8JX2 - chains D and E of the 14 polymer chains in the assembly; structure by electron microscopy, 2.20 A resolution.

Chain D (and E):
Molecule: alpha hemolysin fused with spy-catcher
Source organism: Staphylococcus aureus
Notes: chain E of this document is another copy of the same molecule, construct and numbering; everything in this record applies to it too
Reference sequence: P09616 (HLA_STAAU); residues 1-293 here correspond to UniProt positions 27-319 (UniProt number = residue number + 26)
Chain sequence (421 residues; numbered 0 to 420; the number before each row is that of its first residue; numbering starts at 0):
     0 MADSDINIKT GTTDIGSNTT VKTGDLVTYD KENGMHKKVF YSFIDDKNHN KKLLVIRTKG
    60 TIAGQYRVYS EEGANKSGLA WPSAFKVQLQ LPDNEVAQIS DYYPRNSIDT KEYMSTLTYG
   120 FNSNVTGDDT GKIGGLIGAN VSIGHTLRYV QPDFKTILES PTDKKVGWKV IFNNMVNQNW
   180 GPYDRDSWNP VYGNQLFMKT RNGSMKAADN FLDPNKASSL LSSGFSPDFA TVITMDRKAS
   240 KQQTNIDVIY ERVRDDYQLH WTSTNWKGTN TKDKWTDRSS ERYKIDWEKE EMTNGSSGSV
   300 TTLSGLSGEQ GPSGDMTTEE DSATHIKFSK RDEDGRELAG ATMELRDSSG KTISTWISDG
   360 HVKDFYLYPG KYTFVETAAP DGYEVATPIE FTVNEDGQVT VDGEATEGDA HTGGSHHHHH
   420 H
Disordered / not traced: 0, 294-420
Construct notes: initiating methionine (0); engineered mutation Ser122 (Gly148 in P09616), Arg147 (Lys173 in P09616); expression tag (294-420)

How chain D and chain E interact:
Contacting residue pairs - 136 pairs, chain D then chain E:
  Ala1(D) - Tyr102(E)
  Asp2(D) - Arg56(E)  salt bridge
  Asp4(D) - Tyr102(E)  hydrogen bond
  Asp4(D) - Arg104(E)  hydrogen bond (backbone-side chain)
  Ile5(D) - Asp100(E)
  Ile5(D) - Val231(E)  hydrophobic
  Asn6(D) - Asp13(E)
  Asn6(D) - Ile14(E)  hydrogen bond (backbone-backbone)
  Asn6(D) - Asp100(E)
  Ile7(D) - Asp13(E)
  Ile7(D) - Ile14(E)
  Ile7(D) - Val54(E)  hydrophobic
  Lys8(D) - Gly10(E)  hydrogen bond (side chain-backbone)
  Lys8(D) - Asp13(E)  hydrogen bond (side chain-backbone)
  Lys8(D) - Ile14(E)  hydrogen bond (backbone-backbone)
  Lys8(D) - Ser16(E)
  Thr11(D) - Val20(E)
  Thr12(D) - Thr22(E)
  Thr12(D) - Phe39(E)
  Thr12(D) - Ser41(E)
  Thr12(D) - Arg56(E)  hydrogen bond
  Ile14(D) - Phe39(E)  hydrophobic
  Lys46(D) - Lys21(E)
  Asn47(D) - Thr19(E)
  Asn47(D) - Val20(E)
  Asn47(D) - Lys21(E)  hydrogen bond
  Asn47(D) - Thr22(E)  hydrogen bond (backbone-backbone)
  His48(D) - Thr22(E)  hydrogen bond
  His48(D) - Gly23(E)
  His48(D) - Asp24(E)  salt bridge
  His48(D) - Phe39(E)
  Asn49(D) - Thr22(E)  hydrogen bond (backbone-backbone)
  Asn49(D) - Gly23(E)
  Asn49(D) - Asp24(E)  hydrogen bond (side chain-backbone)
  Asn49(D) - Tyr40(E)
  Lys50(D) - Asp24(E)  hydrogen bond (side chain-backbone)
  Gln97(D) - Val26(E)  hydrogen bond (side chain-backbone)
  Ile98(D) - Val26(E)
  Ile98(D) - His35(E)  hydrogen bond (backbone-side chain)
  Ser99(D) - Val26(E)
  Ser99(D) - His35(E)
  Ser99(D) - Lys37(E)  hydrogen bond (backbone-side chain)
  Asp100(D) - Lys37(E)  salt bridge
  Asp100(D) - Lys58(E)  salt bridge
  Tyr101(D) - His35(E)  hydrogen bond
  Tyr101(D) - Gly59(E)
  Tyr101(D) - Thr60(E)  hydrogen bond
  Arg104(D) - Lys58(E)
  Arg104(D) - Ser225(E)
  Asn105(D) - Ser218(E)
  Asn105(D) - Ser222(E)
  Asn105(D) - Gly223(E)  hydrogen bond (side chain-backbone)
  Ser106(D) - Ser218(E)
  Ser106(D) - Leu219(E)
  Ile107(D) - Asp152(E)
  Ile107(D) - Phe153(E)
  Ile107(D) - Leu219(E)  hydrophobic
  Asp108(D) - Pro151(E)
  Asp108(D) - Asp152(E)  hydrogen bond (backbone-backbone)
  Thr109(D) - Val149(E)
  Thr109(D) - Gln150(E)
  Thr109(D) - Pro151(E)
  Lys110(D) - Val149(E)
  Lys110(D) - Gln150(E)  hydrogen bond (backbone-backbone)
  Lys110(D) - Pro151(E)
  Lys110(D) - Asp152(E)  salt bridge
  Lys110(D) - Asn173(E)  hydrogen bond
  Lys110(D) - Val175(E)
  Glu111(D) - Arg147(E)  salt bridge
  Glu111(D) - Tyr148(E)
  Tyr112(D) - Leu146(E)
  Tyr112(D) - Arg147(E)
  Tyr112(D) - Tyr148(E)  hydrogen bond (backbone-backbone)
  Tyr112(D) - Gln150(E)
  Met113(D) - Thr145(E)
  Met113(D) - Leu146(E)
  Met113(D) - Arg147(E)
  Ser114(D) - His144(E)
  Ser114(D) - Thr145(E)
  Ser114(D) - Leu146(E)  hydrogen bond (backbone-backbone)
  Thr115(D) - His144(E)
  Thr115(D) - Thr145(E)  hydrogen bond
  Leu116(D) - Gly143(E)
  Leu116(D) - His144(E)  hydrogen bond (backbone-backbone)
  Thr117(D) - Ile142(E)
  Tyr118(D) - Ser141(E)
  Tyr118(D) - Ile142(E)  hydrogen bond (backbone-backbone)
  Tyr118(D) - His144(E)  hydrogen bond
  Gly119(D) - Val140(E)
  Gly119(D) - Ser141(E)
  Phe120(D) - Asn139(E)
  Phe120(D) - Val140(E)  hydrogen bond (backbone-backbone)
  Asn121(D) - Ala138(E)
  Asn121(D) - Asn139(E)
  Ser122(D) - Gly137(E)
  Ser122(D) - Ala138(E)  hydrogen bond (backbone-backbone)
  Asn123(D) - Leu135(E)
  Asn123(D) - Ile136(E)
  Asn123(D) - Gly137(E)
  Val124(D) - Leu135(E)
  Val124(D) - Ile136(E)  hydrogen bond (backbone-backbone)
  Thr125(D) - Gly134(E)  hydrogen bond (side chain-backbone)
  Gly126(D) - Gly133(E)
  Gly126(D) - Gly134(E)  hydrogen bond (backbone-backbone)
  Asp127(D) - Lys131(E)
  Asp127(D) - Ile132(E)
  Asp127(D) - Gly133(E)
  Asp128(D) - Gly130(E)
  Asp128(D) - Lys131(E)
  Asp128(D) - Ile132(E)  hydrogen bond (backbone-backbone)
  Thr129(D) - Lys131(E)
  Leu146(D) - Val175(E)  hydrophobic
  Leu146(D) - Pro181(E)  hydrophobic
  Tyr148(D) - Val175(E)
  Tyr148(D) - Asn178(E)  hydrogen bond
  Gln150(D) - Asn178(E)
  Lys154(D) - Asn214(E)  hydrogen bond (side chain-backbone)
  Lys154(D) - Ala216(E)
  Ile156(D) - Ser218(E)
  Ile156(D) - Ser222(E)
  Leu157(D) - Ser222(E)
  Glu158(D) - Ser222(E)
  Ser159(D) - Ala62(E)
  Ser159(D) - Ser221(E)
  Ser159(D) - Ser222(E)  hydrogen bond (side chain-backbone)
  Pro160(D) - Tyr28(E)
  Pro160(D) - His35(E)
  Pro160(D) - Thr60(E)
  Thr161(D) - Tyr28(E)
  Thr161(D) - His35(E)
  Asp162(D) - Tyr28(E)
  Asp162(D) - His35(E)
  Lys168(D) - Asn214(E)
  Ile170(D) - Asn214(E)
  Asp183(D) - Lys215(E)  salt bridge
  Thr233(D) - Asp24(E)
Also at the interface, not in a pair above, chain D (63 interface residues in all): Leu52, Asp185
Also at the interface, not in a pair above, chain E (71 interface residues in all): Gly15, Leu25, Ile43, Tyr101, Thr155, Val169, Gly180

In short:
63 residues of chain D face 71 of chain E across their interface, with 37 hydrogen bonds and 7 salt bridges.
Among the polar pairs are Asp2(D)-Arg56(E), His48(D)-Asp24(E) and Asp100(D)-Lys37(E).
Chain D and chain E are both alpha hemolysin fused with spy-catcher (Staphylococcus aureus); the structure,
alpha-Hemolysin(G122S/K147R)-SpyTag/SpyCatcher head to head 14-mer, was determined by electron microscopy.
